PDB entry 7OOC | electron microscopy, 3.70 A resolution | chains C and 5 of the 21 polymer chains in the assembly

== Chain C ==
Molecule: 30S ribosomal protein S4
From: Mycoplasma pneumoniae (strain ATCC 29342 / M129)
UniProt: P46775 (RS4_MYCPN); numbering as in UniProt (aligned over 1-205)
Chain sequence (205 residues; each row starts with the number of its first residue):
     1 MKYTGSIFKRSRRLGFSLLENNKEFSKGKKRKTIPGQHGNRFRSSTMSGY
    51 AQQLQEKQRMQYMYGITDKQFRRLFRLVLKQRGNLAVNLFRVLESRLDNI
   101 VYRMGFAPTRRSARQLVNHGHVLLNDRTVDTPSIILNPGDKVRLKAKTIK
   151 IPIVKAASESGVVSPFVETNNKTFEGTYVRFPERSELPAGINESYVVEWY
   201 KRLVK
Disordered / not traced: 204-205

== Chain 5 ==
Molecule: 16S rRNA
From: Mycoplasma pneumoniae (strain ATCC 29342 / M129)
Sequence (1520 nucleotides; each row starts with the number of its first residue):
     1 UUUUUCUGAGAGUUUGAUCCUGGCUCAGGAUUAACGCUGGCGGCAUGCCU
    51 AAUACAUGCAAGUCGAUCGAAAGUAGUAAUACUUUAGAGGCGAACGGGUG
   101 AGUAACACGUAUCCAAUCUACCUUAUAAUGGGGGAUAACUAGUUGAAAGA
   151 CUAGCUAAUACCGCAUAAGAACUUUGGUUCGCAUGAAUCAAAGUUGAAAG
   201 GACCUGCAAGGGUUCGUUAUUUGAUGAGGGUGCGCCAUAUCAGCUAGUUG
   251 GUGGGGUAACGGCCUACCAAGGCAAUGACGUGUAGCUAUGCUGAGAAGUA
   301 GAAUAGCCACAAUGGGACUGAGACACGGCCCAUACUCCUACGGGAGGCAG
   351 CAGUAGGGAAUUUUUCACAAUGAGCGAAAGCUUGAUGGAGCAAUGCCGCG
   401 UGAACGAUGAAGGUCUUUAAGAUUGUAAAGUUCUUUUAUUUGGGAAGAAU
   451 GACUUUAGCAGGUAAUGGCUAGAGUUUGACUGUACCAUUUUGAAUAAGUG
   501 ACGACUAACUAUGUGCCAGCAGUCGCGGUAAUACAUAGGUCGCAAGCGUU
   551 AUCCGGAUUUAUUGGGCGUAAAGCAAGCGCAGGCGGAUUGAAAAGUCUGG
   601 UGUUAAAGGCAGCUGCUUAACAGUUGUAUGCAUUGGAAACUAUUAAUCUA
   651 GAGUGUGGUAGGGAGUUUUGGAAUUUCAUGUGGAGCGGUGAAAUGCGUAG
   701 AUAUAUGAAGGAACACCAGUGGCGAAGGCGAAAACUUAGGCCAUUACUGA
   751 CGCUUAGGCUUGAAAGUGUGGGGAGCAAAUAGGAUUAGAUACCCUAGUAG
   801 UCCACACCGUAAACGAUAGAUACUAGCUGUCGGGGCGAUCCCCUCGGUAG
   851 UGAAGUUAACACAUUAAGUAUCUCGCCUGGGUAGUACAUUCGCAAGAAUG
   901 AAACUCAAACGGAAUUGACGGGGACCCGCACAAGUGGUGGAGCAUGUUGC
   951 UUAAUUCGACGGUACACGAAAAACCUUACCUAGACUUGACAUCCUUGGCA
  1001 AAGUUAUGGAAACAUAAUGGAGGUUAACCGAGUGACAGGUGGUGCAUGGU
  1051 UGUCGUCAGCUCGUGUCGUGAGAUGUUGGGUUAAGUCCCGCAACGAGCGC
  1101 AACCCUUAUCGUUAGUUACAUUGUCUAGCGAGACUGCUAAUGCAAAUUGG
  1151 AGGAAGGAAGGGAUGACGUCAAAUCAUCAUGCCCCUUAUGUCUAGGGCUG
  1201 CAAACGUGCUACAAUGGCCAAUACAAACAGUCGCCAGCUUGUAAAAGUGA
  1251 GCAAAUCUGUAAAGUUGGUCUCAGUUCGGAUUGAGGGCUGCAAUUCGUCC
  1301 UCAUGAAGUCGGAAUCACUAGUAAUCGCGAAUCAGCUAUGUCGCGGUGAA
  1351 UACGUUCUCGGGUCUUGUACACACCGCCCGUCAAACUAUGAAAGCUGGUA
  1401 AUAUUUAAAAACGUGUUGCUAACCAUUAGGAAGCGCAUGUCAAGGAUAGC
  1451 ACCGGUGAUUGGAGUUAAGUCGUAACAAGGUACCCCUACGAGAACGUGGG
  1501 GGUGGAUCACCUCCUUUCUA
Disordered / not traced: 1-4, 181-184, 1020-1027, 1510-1520

== Chain C / chain 5 interface ==
Contacting residue pairs (94):
  Met-1(C) with U401(5), base contact; A497(5), hydrogen bond to the base; A544(5), sugar contact; A545(5), hydrogen bond to the phosphate
  Lys-2(C) with C399(5), phosphate contact; U401(5), base contact
  Tyr-3(C) with G400(5), phosphate contact; U401(5), phosphate contact; G402(5), phosphate contact; A403(5), phosphate contact
  Ile-7(C) with A427(5), phosphate contact
  Phe-8(C) with U426(5), sugar contact; A427(5), hydrogen bond to the phosphate
  Lys-9(C) with G425(5), salt bridge to the phosphate; U540(5), salt bridge to the phosphate; C541(5), salt bridge to the phosphate
  Arg-10(C) with C541(5), salt bridge to the phosphate
  Arg-12(C) with U424(5), salt bridge to the phosphate; G425(5), hydrogen bond to the phosphate; U426(5), salt bridge to the phosphate
  Arg-13(C) with A508(5), sugar contact; U540(5), hydrogen bond to the sugar; C541(5), salt bridge to the phosphate
  Lys-27(C) with G409(5), base contact
  Gly-28(C) with A407(5), sugar contact; G409(5), base contact
  Lys-29(C) with U408(5), base contact
  Arg-31(C) with U423(5), salt bridge to the phosphate
  Pro-35(C) with U424(5), phosphate contact
  Gly-36(C) with U423(5), sugar contact; G539(5), sugar contact
  Gln-37(C) with U414(5), hydrogen bond to the base; C415(5), sugar contact
  His-38(C) with C509(5), hydrogen bond to the phosphate; U510(5), hydrogen bond to the sugar
  Phe-42(C) with U510(5), phosphate contact
  Tyr-50(C) with U506(5), sugar contact; A507(5), hydrogen bond to the base
  Ala-51(C) with A507(5), sugar contact
  Leu-54(C) with A507(5), base contact
  Gln-58(C) with G542(5), hydrogen bond to the phosphate; C543(5), hydrogen bond to the phosphate
  Tyr-62(C) with C543(5), hydrogen bond to the phosphate
  Thr-67(C) with A544(5), hydrogen bond to the phosphate
  Asp-68(C) with C543(5), phosphate contact; A544(5), hydrogen bond to the phosphate
  Lys-69(C) with C397(5), phosphate contact; C543(5), hydrogen bond to the phosphate; A544(5), salt bridge to the phosphate; C547(5), salt bridge to the phosphate
  Gln-70(C) with G398(5), phosphate contact; C399(5), hydrogen bond to the phosphate
  Arg-72(C) with G29(5), salt bridge to the phosphate
  Arg-73(C) with C397(5), phosphate contact; G398(5), salt bridge to the phosphate; A619(5), hydrogen bond to the sugar
  Lys-80(C) with A611(5), salt bridge to the phosphate
  Pro-108(C) with A404(5), sugar contact
  Thr-109(C) with A403(5), phosphate contact; A404(5), hydrogen bond to the phosphate
  Arg-111(C) with A403(5), salt bridge to the phosphate; A404(5), phosphate contact
  Ser-112(C) with A403(5), sugar contact
  Arg-114(C) with C399(5), phosphate contact; G400(5), salt bridge to the phosphate
  Gln-115(C) with G402(5), hydrogen bond to the base; A403(5), sugar contact; U434(5), base contact; A493(5), base contact
  Asn-118(C) with C399(5), hydrogen bond to the phosphate; G400(5), hydrogen bond to the phosphate; U436(5), base contact
  His-119(C) with U434(5), sugar contact; U435(5), hydrogen bond to the sugar; U436(5), base contact
  His-121(C) with U434(5), hydrogen bond to the sugar
  Val-129(C) with U617(5), sugar contact
  Asp-130(C) with U617(5), hydrogen bond to the base
  Thr-131(C) with U617(5), hydrogen bond to the base; U618(5), hydrogen bond to the base
  Pro-132(C) with C399(5), sugar contact
  Ser-133(C) with G398(5), hydrogen bond to the phosphate; C399(5), hydrogen bond to the phosphate; U618(5), base contact
  Ile-134(C) with U618(5), base contact
  Lys-147(C) with U488(5), sugar contact
  Ile-151(C) with C433(5), sugar contact; U434(5), sugar contact
  Pro-152(C) with C433(5), sugar contact
  Glu-198(C) with A9(5), hydrogen bond to the base
  Trp-199(C) with A9(5), base contact
  Lys-201(C) with A9(5), base contact
  Arg-202(C) with G28(5), phosphate contact; G29(5), phosphate contact
Other interface residues (no listed pair), chain C (59 interface residues in all): Gly-5, Arg-96, Lys-145, Thr-148, Lys-150, Ile-153, Tyr-200
Other interface residues (no listed pair), chain 5 (49 interface residues in all): A487, G538, C610, G612

== Summary ==
Chain C and chain 5 form an interface of 59 and 49 residues respectively; the contacts include 29 hydrogen
bonds and 15 salt bridges. Polar pairs include Met-1(C)/A497(5), Gln-37(C)/U414(5) and Tyr-50(C)/A507(5).
Chain C is 30S ribosomal protein S4 and chain 5 is 16S rRNA, both from Mycoplasma pneumoniae (strain ATCC
29342 / M129); the structure, Mycoplasma pneumoniae 30S subunit of ribosomes in chloramphenicol-treated cells,
was determined by electron microscopy, deposited together with 7OOD, 7P6Z, 7PAH, 7PAI, 7PAJ, 7PAK and 23
further entries.
